7C9Y - chains A and D of the 4 polymer chains in the assembly; structure by electron microscopy, 3.50 A resolution.

== Chain A ==
Protein: VP1
Source organism: Coxsackievirus B5
UniProtKB: S5PN91 (S5PN91_9ENTO); residues 1-283 here = UniProt positions 1-283
Sequence (283 residues; each row starts with the number of its first residue):
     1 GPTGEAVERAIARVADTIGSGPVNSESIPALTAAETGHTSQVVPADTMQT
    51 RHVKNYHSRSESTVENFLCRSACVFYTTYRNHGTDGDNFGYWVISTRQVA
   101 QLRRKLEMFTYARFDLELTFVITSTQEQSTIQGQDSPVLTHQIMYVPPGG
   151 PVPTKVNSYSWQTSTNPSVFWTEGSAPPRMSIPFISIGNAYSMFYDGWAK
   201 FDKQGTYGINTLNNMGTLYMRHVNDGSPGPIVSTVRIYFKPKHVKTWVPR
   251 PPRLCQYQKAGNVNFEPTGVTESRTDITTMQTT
Not modelled in the structure: 1-10

== Chain D ==
Protein: VP4
Source organism: Coxsackievirus B5
Sequence (68 residues; each row starts with the number of its first residue):
     2 GAQVSTQKTGAHETGLSASGNSIIHYTNVNYYKDAASNSANRQDFTQDPG
    52 KFTEPVKDIMIKSMPALN
Not modelled in the structure: 15-24

== Chain A / chain D interface ==
Contacting residue pairs (44):
  Ile11(A) with Phe46(D)
  Ala12(A) with Phe46(D), hydrophobic
  Ser27(A) with Ser64(D)
  Ile28(A) with Ser64(D), hydrogen bond (backbone-backbone); Pro66(D), hydrophobic
  Thr32(A) with Met61(D); Ala67(D)
  Ala33(A) with Ala67(D); Leu68(D), hydrophobic
  Thr36(A) with Val57(D); Met61(D)
  His38(A) with Thr54(D); Glu55(D); Met61(D)
  Thr39(A) with Thr54(D), hydrogen bond (backbone-backbone)
  Gln41(A) with Thr54(D), hydrogen bond; Glu55(D), hydrogen bond; Lys63(D), hydrogen bond (backbone-side chain)
  Val42(A) with Lys63(D)
  Asp46(A) with Lys63(D), salt bridge
  Tyr56(A) with Ala12(D), hydrophobic; His13(D)
  Ser58(A) with Lys9(D), hydrogen bond
  Arg59(A) with Gln48(D), hydrogen bond
  Ser60(A) with Lys9(D); Phe46(D)
  Thr63(A) with Phe46(D)
  Glu65(A) with Ala41(D); Asn42(D)
  Asn66(A) with Arg43(D), hydrogen bond (side chain-backbone)
  Cys69(A) with Ala41(D), hydrophobic; Arg43(D), hydrogen bond (backbone-side chain)
  Asp115(A) with Ala37(D)
  Ser181(A) with Ala37(D); Ser38(D)
  Pro183(A) with Ala37(D), hydrophobic
  Lys242(A) with Ala37(D), hydrogen bond (side chain-backbone); Asn39(D), hydrogen bond (side chain-backbone)
  His243(A) with Ala36(D); Ala37(D); Asn39(D); Ser40(D), hydrogen bond (side chain-backbone); Asn42(D)
  Pro249(A) with Phe53(D)
Other interface residues (no listed pair), chain A (31 interface residues in all): Pro29, Gly37, Val43, Ile182, Lys240
Other interface residues (no listed pair), chain D (25 interface residues in all): Asp45, Pro56

== In short ==
Chain A and chain D form an interface of 31 and 25 residues respectively, with 12 hydrogen bonds and 1 salt
bridge. Among the polar pairs are Asp46(A)-Lys63(D), Gln41(A)-Thr54(D) and Gln41(A)-Glu55(D).
Here chain A is VP1 and chain D is VP4, both from Coxsackievirus B5. Entry 7C9Y (Coxsackievirus B5 (CVB5)
F-particle) was determined by electron microscopy (same publication as 7C9S, 7C9T, 7C9U, 7C9V, 7C9W, 7C9X and
7C9Z).
